Entry 1K9K (X-ray diffraction, 1.76 A resolution); this record covers chains A and B.

# Chain A (and B)
Molecule: S100A6
From: Homo sapiens
Notes: chain B of this document is another copy of the same molecule, construct and numbering; everything in this record applies to it too
Reference sequence: P06703 (S10A6_HUMAN); numbering as in UniProt (aligned over 1-90)
Sequence (90 residues; each row starts with the number of its first residue):
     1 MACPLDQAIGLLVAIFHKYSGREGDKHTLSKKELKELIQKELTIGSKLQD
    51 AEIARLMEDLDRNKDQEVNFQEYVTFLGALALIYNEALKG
Unresolved in the structure: 1
Covalently attached groups: beta-mercaptoethanol (BME) linked to C3
Ion coordination: Ca2+ site 1: S20, E23, D25, T28, E33; Ca2+ site 2: D61, N63, D65, E67, E72
Curated features (UniProtKB/Swiss-Prot):
  - binding site (Ca(2+)): T28, E33, D61, N63, D65, E67, E72
  - modified residue: K40 (N6-acetyllysine), S46 (Phosphoserine), K47 (N6-acetyllysine)
From the paper describing this entry:
  - Ca2+ coordination through a water molecule: E67
  - self-association interface (contacts with another copy of this molecule); pairs are residue here / residue on that copy: I9-Y84, V13-Y84

# Chain A / chain B interface
Contacting residue pairs (61):
  A2(A) with T43(B)
  C3(A) with E41(B); L42(B); T43(B), hydrogen bond (backbone-side chain)
  P4(A) with I15(B), hydrophobic; E41(B)
  L5(A) with L12(B), hydrophobic; I15(B), hydrophobic; L37(B), hydrophobic; E41(B), hydrogen bond (backbone-backbone); Y73(B); F76(B), hydrophobic
  D6(A) with E41(B); L42(B); T43(B), hydrogen bond (side chain-backbone); Y84(B), hydrogen bond
  A8(A) with A8(B); L12(B), hydrophobic
  I9(A) with L12(B), hydrophobic; L77(B); L80(B); A81(B), hydrophobic
  L11(A) with P4(B)
  L12(A) with L5(B), hydrophobic; A8(B), hydrophobic; I9(B), hydrophobic; L12(B), hydrophobic
  V13(A) with A81(B); L88(B), hydrophobic
  H17(A) with N85(B), hydrogen bond; L88(B)
  H27(A) with K89(B)
  E41(A) with C3(B); P4(B); L5(B), hydrogen bond (backbone-backbone); D6(B)
  L42(A) with C3(B); D6(B)
  T43(A) with A2(B); C3(B), hydrogen bond (side chain-backbone); D6(B), hydrogen bond (backbone-side chain)
  F70(A) with A81(B); L82(B), hydrophobic; N85(B)
  V74(A) with G78(B)
  L77(A) with I9(B)
  G78(A) with V74(B)
  L80(A) with L5(B), hydrophobic
  A81(A) with I9(B), hydrophobic; V13(B); F70(B)
  L82(A) with F70(B), hydrophobic
  Y84(A) with G10(B); V13(B), hydrophobic
  N85(A) with V13(B); H17(B), hydrogen bond; F70(B)
  L88(A) with V13(B), hydrophobic; H17(B)
  G90(A) with K26(B), hydrogen bond (backbone-side chain); H27(B), hydrogen bond (backbone-side chain)
Other interface residues (no listed pair), chain A (31 interface residues in all): I15, L37, Q71, Y73, K89
Other interface residues (no listed pair), chain B (34 interface residues in all): L11, A14, Q71

# Summary
Chain A and chain B form an interface of 31 and 34 residues respectively; the contacts include 11 hydrogen
bonds. Polar pairs include C3(A)-T43(B), D6(A)-T43(B) and D6(A)-Y84(B). Curated annotation (UniProt) lists 7
Ca2+-binding residues on chain A. From the paper: water-mediated Ca2+ coordination by E67(A); a
self-association interface involving I9(A) and V13(A).
Chain A and chain B are both S100A6 (Homo sapiens); the structure, Crystal structure of calcium bound human
S100A6, was determined by X-ray diffraction together with 1K8U, 1K96 and 1K9P from the same study.
